PDB entry 3KF0 | X-ray diffraction, 1.80 A resolution | chains A and B

Chain A (and B):
Protein: Protease
Organism: Human immunodeficiency virus 1
Notes: EC 3.4.23.16; chain B of this document is another copy of the same molecule, construct and numbering; everything in this record applies to it too
UniProt: Q903N5 (Q903N5_9HIV1); numbering as in UniProt (aligned over 1-99)
Sequence (99 residues; numbered 1 to 99; the number before each row is that of its first residue):
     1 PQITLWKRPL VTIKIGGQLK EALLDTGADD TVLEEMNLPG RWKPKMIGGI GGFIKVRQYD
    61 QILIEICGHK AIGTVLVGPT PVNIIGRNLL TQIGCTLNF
Differences from the reference sequence: engineered mutation K7 (Arg in Q903N5)

Interface between chain A and chain B:
Pairs across the interface - 99 pairs, chain A then chain B:
  P1(A) with L97(B); N98(B); F99(B), hydrogen bond (backbone-backbone)
  Q2(A) with T96(B); L97(B); N98(B), hydrogen bond
  I3(A) with T96(B); L97(B), hydrogen bond (backbone-backbone); F99(B), hydrophobic
  L5(A) with T26(B); R87(B), hydrogen bond (backbone-side chain); L90(B), hydrophobic; T91(B); C95(B)
  W6(A) with R87(B), hydrogen bond (backbone-side chain); T91(B)
  K7(A) with R87(B)
  R8(A) with D29(B), salt bridge; R87(B)
  P9(A) with T26(B); R87(B); L97(B), hydrophobic
  L23(A) with G27(B)
  L24(A) with T26(B), hydrogen bond (backbone-side chain); L97(B), hydrophobic; F99(B), hydrophobic
  D25(A) with D25(B); T26(B); G27(B), hydrogen bond (side chain-backbone)
  T26(A) with L5(B); P9(B); L24(B), hydrogen bond (side chain-backbone); D25(B); T26(B), hydrogen bond (side chain-backbone); L97(B)
  G27(A) with L23(B); D25(B), hydrogen bond (backbone-side chain)
  D29(A) with R8(B), salt bridge
  G48(A) with I50(B)
  G49(A) with I50(B)
  I50(A) with G49(B); I50(B), hydrogen bond (backbone-backbone); G51(B), hydrogen bond (backbone-backbone); G52(B); I54(B), hydrophobic; T80(B)
  G51(A) with G51(B); G52(B); I54(B)
  G52(A) with I50(B); G51(B)
  I54(A) with I50(B)
  C67(A) with F99(B), hydrophobic
  H69(A) with F99(B)
  T80(A) with I50(B)
  R87(A) with L5(B), hydrogen bond (side chain-backbone); W6(B), hydrogen bond (side chain-backbone); K7(B); R8(B); P9(B)
  L90(A) with L5(B), hydrophobic
  T91(A) with L5(B); W6(B)
  Q92(A) with W6(B)
  I93(A) with F99(B)
  G94(A) with N98(B); F99(B)
  C95(A) with L5(B); L97(B), hydrophobic; N98(B); F99(B), hydrophobic
  T96(A) with Q2(B); I3(B); T4(B); T96(B); L97(B); N98(B), hydrogen bond (backbone-backbone)
  L97(A) with P1(B); Q2(B); I3(B), hydrogen bond (backbone-backbone); P9(B), hydrophobic; T26(B); C95(B), hydrophobic; T96(B); L97(B), hydrophobic
  N98(A) with P1(B); Q2(B), hydrogen bond; G94(B); C95(B); T96(B), hydrogen bond (backbone-backbone); N98(B), hydrogen bond
  F99(A) with P1(B), hydrogen bond (backbone-backbone); I3(B), hydrophobic; L24(B), hydrophobic; C67(B), hydrophobic; H69(B); I93(B); G94(B); C95(B), hydrophobic
Interface residues without a listed pair, chain A (37 interface residues in all): T4, I47, F53
Interface residues without a listed pair, chain B (38 interface residues in all): I47, G48, I66, P81, I84

In short:
The interface between chain A and chain B involves 37 residues on one side and 38 on the other, with 20
hydrogen bonds and 2 salt bridges. Polar pairs include R8(A)-D29(B), Q2(A)-N98(B) and L5(A)-R87(B).
Chain A and chain B are both Protease (Human immunodeficiency virus 1); the structure, HIV Protease with
fragment 4D9 bound, was determined by X-ray diffraction (same publication as 4E43, 3KFN, 3KFP, 3KFR and 3KFS).
